PDB entry 7XFH | electron microscopy, 2.90 A resolution | chains I and K of the 11 polymer chains in the assembly

== Chain I ==
Molecule: 152-nt DNA strand
Organism: Xenopus laevis
Sequence (152 nucleotides; row label = number of the first residue in the row; numbers below 1 keep their minus sign (DA-77 is residue -77)):
   -77 ATGCACAGGA TGTATATATC TGACACGTGC CTGGAGACTA GGGAGTAXTC CCCTTGGCGG
   -17 TTAAAACGCG GGGGACAGCG CGTACGTGCG TTTAAGCGGT GCTAGAGCTG TCTACGACCA
    43 ATTGAGCGGC CTCGGCACCG GGATTCTCCA GG
Disordered / not traced: -77 to -60, 73-74
Modified residues: AAB (2'-deoxy-ribofuranose-5'-monophosphate) at position -30

== Chain K ==
Protein: DNA-3-methyladenine glycosylase
Organism: Homo sapiens
Notes: EC 3.2.2.21
UniProt: P29372 (3MG_HUMAN); residues 1-298 here = UniProt positions 1-298
Amino-acid sequence (298 residues; each row starts with the number of its first residue):
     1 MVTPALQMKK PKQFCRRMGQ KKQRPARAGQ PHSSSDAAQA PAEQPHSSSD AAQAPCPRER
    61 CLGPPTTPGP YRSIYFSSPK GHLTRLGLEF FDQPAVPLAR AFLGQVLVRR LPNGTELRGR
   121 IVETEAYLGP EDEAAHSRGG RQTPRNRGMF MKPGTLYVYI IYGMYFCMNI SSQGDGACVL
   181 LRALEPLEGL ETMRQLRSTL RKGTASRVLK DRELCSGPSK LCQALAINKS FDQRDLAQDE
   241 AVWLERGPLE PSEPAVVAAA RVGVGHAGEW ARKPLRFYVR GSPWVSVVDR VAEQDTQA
Disordered / not traced: 1-81, 200-207, 249-254, 296-298
From the paper describing this entry:
  - binding site for the 152-nt DNA strand (chain I): Tyr127, Tyr159, Ile161, Tyr162, Tyr165, Leu180, Arg182, Arg197, Ser219, Lys220
  - binding site for the 152-nt DNA strand: Arg145, Gly163, Lys229

== Chain I / chain K interface ==
Contacting residue pairs (18; chain I residue first):
  DA-31(I) - Ile161(K)  sugar contact
  DA-31(I) - Tyr162(K)  stacking on the base
  AAB_-30(I) - Tyr127(K)  hydrogen bond to the sugar
  AAB_-30(I) - Tyr159(K)  base contact
  AAB_-30(I) - Leu180(K)  sugar contact
  AAB_-30(I) - Arg182(K)  sugar contact
  AAB_-30(I) - Gly263(K)  sugar contact
  DT-29(I) - Ile161(K)  sugar contact
  DT-29(I) - Tyr162(K)  stacking on the base
  DT-29(I) - Tyr165(K)  base contact
  DT-29(I) - Ser219(K)  hydrogen bond to the phosphate
  DC-28(I) - Tyr165(K)  hydrogen bond to the sugar
  DC-28(I) - Gly217(K)  phosphate contact
  DC-28(I) - Pro218(K)  phosphate contact
  DC-28(I) - Ser219(K)  hydrogen bond to the phosphate
  DC-28(I) - Lys220(K)  hydrogen bond to the phosphate
  DC-27(I) - Arg197(K)  salt bridge to the phosphate
  DC-27(I) - Lys220(K)  phosphate contact
Also at the interface, not in a pair above, chain K (15 interface residues in all): Gly163, Val264

== In short ==
5 residues of chain I face 15 of chain K across their interface, with 5 hydrogen bonds, 1 salt bridge and 2
aromatic stacking contacts. Polar contacts include AAB_-30(I)-Tyr127(K), DC-28(I)-Tyr165(K) and
DT-29(I)-Ser219(K). From the paper: a binding site for the 152-nt DNA strand (chain I) at Tyr127(K), Tyr159(K)
and Ile161(K) among others; a binding site for the 152-nt DNA strand at Arg145(K), Gly163(K) and Lys229(K).
Chain I is a 152-nt DNA strand (Xenopus laevis) and chain K is DNA-3-methyladenine glycosylase (Homo sapiens);
the structure, Structure of nucleosome-AAG complex (A-30I, post-catalytic state), was determined by electron
microscopy, deposited together with 7XFC, 7XFI, 7XFJ, 7XFL, 7XFM and 7XFN.
